3M81 - chains D and F of the 6 polymer chains in the assembly; structure by X-ray diffraction, 2.50 A resolution.

Chain D (and F):
Molecule: Acetyl xylan esterase
Organism: Thermotoga maritima
Notes: chain F of this document is another copy of the same molecule, construct and numbering; everything in this record applies to it too
Reference sequence: Q9WXT2 (Q9WXT2_THEMA); numbering as in UniProt (aligned over 1-325)
Amino-acid sequence (337 residues; numbered -11 to 325; the number before each row is that of its first residue; numbers below 1 keep their minus sign (Met-11 is residue -11)):
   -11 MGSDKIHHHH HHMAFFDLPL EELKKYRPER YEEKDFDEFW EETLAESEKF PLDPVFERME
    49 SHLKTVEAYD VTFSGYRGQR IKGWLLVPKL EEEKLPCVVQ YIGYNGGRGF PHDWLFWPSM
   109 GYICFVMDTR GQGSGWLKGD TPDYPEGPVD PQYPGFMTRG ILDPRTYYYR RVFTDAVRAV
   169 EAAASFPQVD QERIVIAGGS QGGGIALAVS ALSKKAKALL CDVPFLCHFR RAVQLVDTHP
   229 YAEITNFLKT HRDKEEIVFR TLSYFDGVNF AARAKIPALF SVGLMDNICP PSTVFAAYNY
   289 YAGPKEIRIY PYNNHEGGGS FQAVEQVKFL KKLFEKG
Disordered / not traced: -11 to 2, 325
Differences from the reference sequence: expression tag (-11 to 0)
Metal / ion sites: Ca2+ site 1: Lys22, Glu26; Ca2+ site 2: Glu45, Asp58
What the authors report for this chain:
  - catalytic residues: Tyr92, Ser188, Gln189, Asp274, His303
  - binding site for chloride ion: Tyr92, Gln189

Chain D / chain F interface:
Contacting residue pairs (49):
  His50(D) - Met108(F)
  His50(D) - Val315(F)
  His50(D) - Lys316(F)
  His50(D) - Lys319(F)
  Leu51(D) - Ser107(F)
  Leu51(D) - Met108(F)  hydrophobic
  Lys52(D) - Leu78(F)
  Lys52(D) - Ser107(F)  hydrogen bond (backbone-backbone)
  Lys52(D) - Met108(F)
  Lys52(D) - Gly109(F)
  Thr53(D) - Thr53(F)
  Thr53(D) - Pro76(F)
  Thr53(D) - Pro106(F)
  Thr53(D) - Ser107(F)  hydrogen bond (backbone-backbone)
  Pro76(D) - Thr53(F)
  Leu78(D) - Lys52(F)
  Phe98(D) - Ser308(F)
  Phe98(D) - Phe309(F)  hydrophobic
  His100(D) - Phe104(F)
  His100(D) - Met108(F)
  His100(D) - Ser308(F)
  His100(D) - Ala311(F)
  His100(D) - Val312(F)
  Asp101(D) - Ser308(F)  hydrogen bond
  Leu103(D) - Leu103(F)
  Leu103(D) - Phe104(F)  hydrophobic
  Leu103(D) - Ser107(F)
  Phe104(D) - His100(F)
  Phe104(D) - Leu103(F)  hydrophobic
  Pro106(D) - Thr53(F)
  Ser107(D) - Leu51(F)
  Ser107(D) - Lys52(F)  hydrogen bond (backbone-backbone)
  Ser107(D) - Thr53(F)  hydrogen bond (backbone-backbone)
  Ser107(D) - Leu103(F)
  Met108(D) - His50(F)
  Met108(D) - Leu51(F)  hydrophobic
  Met108(D) - Lys52(F)
  Met108(D) - His100(F)
  Gly109(D) - Lys52(F)
  Lys126(D) - Phe309(F)
  Ser308(D) - Phe98(F)
  Ser308(D) - His100(F)
  Ser308(D) - Asp101(F)  hydrogen bond
  Ser308(D) - Leu125(F)
  Phe309(D) - Phe98(F)  hydrophobic
  Val312(D) - His100(F)
  Val315(D) - His50(F)
  Lys316(D) - His50(F)
  Lys319(D) - His50(F)
Interface residues without a listed pair, chain D (24 interface residues in all): Leu125, Ala311
Interface residues without a listed pair, chain F (24 interface residues in all): Lys126

Overview:
The chain D/chain F interface involves 24 residues from each chain; the contacts include 6 hydrogen bonds.
Among the polar pairs are Asp101(D)-Ser308(F), Lys52(D)-Ser107(F) and Thr53(D)-Ser107(F). Lys22(D) and
Glu26(D) form the Ca2+ site 1. From the paper: catalytic residues Tyr92(D), Ser188(D) and Gln189(D) among
others; a binding site for chloride ion at Tyr92(D) and Gln189(D).
Both chains are Acetyl xylan esterase (Thermotoga maritima). Entry 3M81 (Crystal structure of Acetyl xylan
esterase (TM0077) from THERMOTOGA MARITIMA at 2.50 A resolution (native apo ...) was determined by X-ray
diffraction, deposited together with 3M82, 3M83 and 1VLQ.
